PDB entry 8FS1 | X-ray diffraction, 2.74 A resolution | chains A and D of the 3 polymer chains in the assembly

== Chain A ==
Protein: Site-specific DNA-methyltransferase (adenine-specific)
From: Clostridioides difficile
Notes: EC 2.1.1.72
Reference sequence: A0A031WG99 (A0A031WG99_CLODI); numbering as in UniProt (aligned over 1-577)
Sequence (577 residues; each row starts with the number of its first residue):
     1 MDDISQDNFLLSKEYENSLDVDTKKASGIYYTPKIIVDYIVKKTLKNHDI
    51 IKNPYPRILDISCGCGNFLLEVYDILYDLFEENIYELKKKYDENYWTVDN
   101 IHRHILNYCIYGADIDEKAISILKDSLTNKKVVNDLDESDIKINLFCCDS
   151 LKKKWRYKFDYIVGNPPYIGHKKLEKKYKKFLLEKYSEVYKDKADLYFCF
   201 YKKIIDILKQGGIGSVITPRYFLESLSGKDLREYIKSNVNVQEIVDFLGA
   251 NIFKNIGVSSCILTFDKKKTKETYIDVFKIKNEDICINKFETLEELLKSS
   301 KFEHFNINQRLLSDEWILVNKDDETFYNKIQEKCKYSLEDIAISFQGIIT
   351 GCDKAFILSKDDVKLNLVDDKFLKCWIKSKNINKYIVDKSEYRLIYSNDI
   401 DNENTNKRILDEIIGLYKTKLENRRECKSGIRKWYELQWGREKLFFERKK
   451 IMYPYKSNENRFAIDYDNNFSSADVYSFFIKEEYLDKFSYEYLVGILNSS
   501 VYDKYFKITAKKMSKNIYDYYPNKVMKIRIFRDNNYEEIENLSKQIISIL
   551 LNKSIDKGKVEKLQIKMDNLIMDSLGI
Not modelled in the structure: 1-29, 133-136
Bound ions: K+ site 1: Lys-88, Lys-89, Tyr-91, Glu-93; K+ site 2: Gly-249, Ala-250, Val-258, Ser-259
Small-molecule neighbours: YB0 (5'-S-{2-[N'-(cyclohexylmethyl)carbamimidamido]ethyl}-N-(3-phenylpropyl)-5'-thioadenosine): Tyr-30, Ile-61, Ser-62, Gly-64, Asp-114, Ile-115, Asp-116, Cys-148, Asp-149, Ser-150, Asn-165, Pro-166, Pro-167, Tyr-168, Ile-169, Glu-175, Tyr-178, Leu-196, Phe-200
What the authors report for this chain:
  - binding site for YB0: Tyr-30, Ile-115, Pro-167, Ile-169, Leu-174, Tyr-178, Leu-196, Phe-200
  - conformationally variable residues (order/disorder transition, side-chain flip): Met-1 to Gly-28, Tyr-30
  - binding site for the 14-nt DNA strand (chain D): Tyr-30

== Chain D ==
Molecule: 14-nt DNA strand
Sequence (14 nucleotides; each row starts with the number of its first residue):
     1 TTCAAAAAGTCCCA

== Chain A / chain D interface ==
Residue-residue contacts (44):
  Tyr-30(A) / DA8(D)  base contact
  Asn-165(A) / DA8(D)  hydrogen bond to the base
  Pro-166(A) / DA8(D)  hydrogen bond to the base
  Tyr-168(A) / DA8(D)  stacking on the base
  His-171(A) / DA5(D)  base contact
  His-171(A) / DA6(D)  hydrogen bond to the base
  Lys-172(A) / DA6(D)  base contact
  Lys-173(A) / DA8(D)  salt bridge to the phosphate
  Lys-173(A) / DT10(D)  salt bridge to the phosphate
  Lys-193(A) / DA5(D)  base contact
  Lys-193(A) / DA6(D)  sugar contact
  Tyr-221(A) / DA7(D)  sugar contact
  Ser-225(A) / DA6(D)  phosphate contact
  Leu-226(A) / DA6(D)  phosphate contact
  Ser-227(A) / DA5(D)  phosphate contact
  Ser-227(A) / DA6(D)  hydrogen bond to the phosphate
  Phe-253(A) / DA8(D)  base contact
  Ile-256(A) / DA8(D)  phosphate contact
  Ile-256(A) / DG9(D)  phosphate contact
  Gly-257(A) / DA7(D)  sugar contact
  Gly-257(A) / DG9(D)  hydrogen bond to the phosphate
  Val-258(A) / DA8(D)  sugar contact
  Ser-344(A) / DA4(D)  phosphate contact
  Phe-345(A) / DA4(D)  phosphate contact
  Gln-346(A) / DA4(D)  hydrogen bond to the phosphate
  Gln-346(A) / DA5(D)  hydrogen bond to the base
  Ile-349(A) / DA5(D)  base contact
  Trp-439(A) / DT2(D)  base contact
  Trp-439(A) / DC3(D)  base contact
  Trp-439(A) / DA4(D)  base contact
  Arg-441(A) / DC3(D)  salt bridge to the phosphate
  Arg-441(A) / DA4(D)  hydrogen bond to the base
  Lys-456(A) / DA7(D)  base contact
  Tyr-476(A) / DA5(D)  hydrogen bond to the phosphate
  Lys-511(A) / DA6(D)  salt bridge to the phosphate
  Lys-511(A) / DA7(D)  salt bridge to the phosphate
  Met-513(A) / DA7(D)  base contact
  Ser-514(A) / DA7(D)  hydrogen bond to the base
  Ser-514(A) / DG9(D)  base contact
  Ile-517(A) / DA7(D)  base contact
  Tyr-521(A) / DA5(D)  phosphate contact
  Tyr-521(A) / DA6(D)  hydrogen bond to the base
  Pro-522(A) / DA5(D)  phosphate contact
  Asn-523(A) / DA5(D)  hydrogen bond to the phosphate
Other interface residues (no listed pair), chain A (37 interface residues in all): Pro-167, Gly-170, Asp-195, Asn-255, Arg-425, Ile-431
Other interface residues (no listed pair), chain D (10 interface residues in all): DT1

== Overview ==
37 residues of chain A and 10 residues of chain D are in contact; the contacts include 12 hydrogen bonds, 5
salt bridges and 1 aromatic stacking contact. Polar pairs include Asn-165(A)/DA8(D), Pro-166(A)/DA8(D) and
His-171(A)/DA6(D). The paper reports a binding site for YB0 at Tyr-30(A), Ile-115(A) and Pro-167(A) among
others; a binding site for the 14-nt DNA strand (chain D) at Tyr-30(A).
Here chain A is Site-specific DNA-methyltransferase (adenine-specific) (Clostridioides difficile) and chain D
is a 14-nt DNA strand. Entry 8FS1 (CamA Adenine Methyltransferase Complexed to Cognate Substrate DNA and
Inhibitor 11a (YD905)) was determined by X-ray diffraction (same publication as 8FS2).
